4UOR - chain A; structure by X-ray diffraction, 2.19 A resolution.

[Chain A]
Name: Lipoteichoic acid synthase
From: Listeria monocytogenes EGD-E
Notes: EC 2.7.8.-; fragment: extracellular catalytic domain, residues 225-653
UniProtKB: Q8Y8H6 (Q8Y8H6_LISMO); numbering as in UniProt (aligned over 226-653)
Amino-acid sequence (459 residues; row label = number of the first residue in the row):
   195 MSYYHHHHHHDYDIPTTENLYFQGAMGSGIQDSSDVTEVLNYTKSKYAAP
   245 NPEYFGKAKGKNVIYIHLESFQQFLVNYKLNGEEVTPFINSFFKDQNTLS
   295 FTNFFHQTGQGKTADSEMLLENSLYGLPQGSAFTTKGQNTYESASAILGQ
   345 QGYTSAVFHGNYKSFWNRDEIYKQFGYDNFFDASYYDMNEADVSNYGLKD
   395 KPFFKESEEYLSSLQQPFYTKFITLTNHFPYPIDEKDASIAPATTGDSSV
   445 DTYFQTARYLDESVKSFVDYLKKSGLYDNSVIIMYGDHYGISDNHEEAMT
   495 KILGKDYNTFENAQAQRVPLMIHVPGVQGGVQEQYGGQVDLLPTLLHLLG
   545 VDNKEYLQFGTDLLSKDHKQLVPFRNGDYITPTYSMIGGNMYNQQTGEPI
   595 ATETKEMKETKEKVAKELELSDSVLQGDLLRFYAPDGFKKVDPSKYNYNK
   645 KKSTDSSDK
Unresolved in the structure: 195-226, 645-653
Sequence notes: expression tag (195-225)
Modified residues: T307 (phosphothreonine; TPO)
Ion coordination: Mg2+: E263, T307, D481, H482
Small-molecule neighbours: (2R)-2,3-dihydroxypropyl phosphate (GP9): K306, F423, Y483, S486, N488, H489
What the authors report for this chain:
  - post-translational modification sites: T307
  - catalytic residues: T307 (proposed by the authors, not directly observed)
  - Mg2+ coordination: E263, T307, D481, H482
  - contacts within the chain: T307-W360, T307-R362, T307-H422
  - binding site for (2R)-2,3-dihydroxypropyl phosphate: Y483, S486, N488, H489
  - mutagenesis - T307A, S486A/N488A/H489A: abolished catalytic activity
  - mutagenesis - S486A, N488A: decreased catalytic activity on PG
  - mutagenesis - S486A/N488A/H489A: decreased catalytic activity
  - mutagenesis - S486A, H489A: decreased catalytic activity on LTA polymerization
  - mutagenesis - N488A: unchanged catalytic activity on LTA polymerization
  - mutagenesis - T307A: decreased growth
  - specificity-determining residues: S486

[In short]
Chain A binds (2R)-2,3-dihydroxypropyl phosphate. The Mg2+ site is built by E263, T307, D481 and H482. The
paper reports the catalytic residue T307; T307A and S486A/N488A/H489A abolish catalytic activity; 5
substitutions were tested in all.
Chain A is Lipoteichoic acid synthase (Listeria monocytogenes EGD-E); the structure, Structure of lipoteichoic
acid synthase LtaS from Listeria monocytogenes in complex with glycerol phosphate, was determined by X-ray
diffraction, deposited together with 4UOO and 4UOP.
